6G94 - chains S and K of the 10 polymer chains in the assembly; structure by X-ray diffraction, 2.50 A resolution.

# Chain S
Protein: Hydrogenase-1 small chain
Source organism: Escherichia coli K-12
Notes: EC 1.12.99.6
Reference sequence: P69739 (MBHS_ECOLI); residues 1-327 here correspond to UniProt positions 46-372 (UniProt number = residue number + 45)
Amino-acid sequence (335 residues; numbered 1 to 335; the number before each row is that of its first residue):
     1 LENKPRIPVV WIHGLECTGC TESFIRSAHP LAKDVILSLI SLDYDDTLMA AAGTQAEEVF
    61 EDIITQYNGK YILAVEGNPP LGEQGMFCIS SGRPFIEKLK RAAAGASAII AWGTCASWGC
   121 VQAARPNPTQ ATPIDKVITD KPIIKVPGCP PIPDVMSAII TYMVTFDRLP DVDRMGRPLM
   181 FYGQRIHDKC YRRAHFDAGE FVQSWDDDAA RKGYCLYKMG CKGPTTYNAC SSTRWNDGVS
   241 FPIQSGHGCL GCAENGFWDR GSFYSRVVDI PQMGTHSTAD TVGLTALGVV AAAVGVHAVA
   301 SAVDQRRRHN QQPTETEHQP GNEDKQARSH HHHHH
Not modelled in the structure: 1-2, 299-335
Differences from the reference sequence: conflict Gly19 (Cys64 in P69739); expression tag (328-335)
Metal / ion sites: Fe4S4 Fe: Cys17, Cys20, Cys115, Cys120, Cys149; 4Fe-4S cluster Fe: His187, Cys190, Cys215, Cys221; 3Fe-4S cluster Fe: Cys230, Cys249, Cys252
Residues lining bound ligands:
  - Fe4S4 (ER2): Glu16, Cys17, Thr18, Gly19, Cys20, Glu76, Gly113, Thr114, Cys115, Cys120, Gly148, Cys149, Pro150
  - 3Fe-4S cluster (F3S): Ile186, Thr226, Asn228, Cys230, Trp235, Phe241, Pro242, Cys249, Leu250, Gly251, Cys252, Ala253
  - 4Fe-4S cluster (SF4): Ile186, His187, Cys190, Arg192, Arg193, Phe196, Cys215, Leu216, Tyr217, Cys221, Gly223, Pro224, Ile243
UniProt features mapped onto this chain:
  - binding site ([4Fe-4S] cluster): Cys17, Cys20, Cys115, Cys149, His187, Cys190, Cys215, Cys221
  - binding site ([3Fe-4S] cluster): Cys230, Cys249, Cys252

# Chain K
Protein: Hydrogenase-1 large chain
Source organism: Escherichia coli (strain K12)
Notes: EC 1.12.99.6
Reference sequence: P0ACD8 (MBHL_ECOLI); residues 1-582 here = UniProt positions 1-582
Amino-acid sequence (582 residues; row label = number of the first residue in the row):
     1 MSTQYETQGY TINNAGRRLV VDPITRIEGH MRCEVNINDQ NVITNAVSCG TMFRGLEIIL
    61 QGRDPRDAWA FVERICGVCT GVHALASVYA IEDAIGIKVP DNANIIRNIM LATLWCHDHL
   121 VHFYQLAGMD WIDVLDALKA DPRKTSELAQ SLSSWPKSSP GYFFDVQNRL KKFVEGGQLG
   181 IFRNGYWGHP QYKLPPEANL MGFAHYLEAL DFQREIVKIH AVFGGKNPHP NWIVGGMPCA
   241 INIDESGAVG AVNMERLNLV QSIITRTADF INNVMIPDAL AIGQFNKPWS EIGTGLSDKC
   301 VLSYGAFPDI ANDFGEKSLL MPGGAVINGD FNNVLPVDLV DPQQVQEFVD HAWYRYPNDQ
   361 VGRHPFDGIT DPWYNPGDVK GSDTNIQQLN EQERYSWIKA PRWRGNAMEV GPLARTLIAY
   421 HKGDAATVES VDRMMSALNL PLSGIQSTLG RILCRAHEAQ WAAGKLQYFF DKLMTNLKNG
   481 NLATASTEKW EPATWPTECR GVGFTEAPRG ALGHWAAIRD GKIDLYQCVV PTTWNASPRD
   541 PKGQIGAYEA ALMNTKMAIP EQPLEILRTL HSFDPCLACS TH
Not modelled in the structure: 1
Metal / ion sites: Mg2+: Glu57, Cys528, His582; Ni2+: Cys76, Cys79, Cys576; carbonmonoxide-(dicyano) iron Fe: Cys79, Cys579
Residues lining bound ligands: carbonmonoxide-(dicyano) iron (FCO): Cys79, Val82, His83, Ala507, Pro508, Arg509, Leu512, Val530, Pro531, Thr532, Cys576, Cys579
UniProt features mapped onto this chain:
  - binding site (Ni(2+)): Cys76, Cys79, Cys576, Cys579

# Interface between chain S and chain K
Contacting residue pairs (14; chain S residue first):
  Thr139(S) - Ile310(K)
  Pro142(S) - Asn479(K)
  Leu169(S) - Asn479(K)
  Pro170(S) - Asn479(K)
  Asp171(S) - Asn479(K)
  Asp171(S) - Gly480(K)
  Val172(S) - Gly480(K)  hydrogen bond (backbone-backbone)
  Val172(S) - Asn481(K)
  Asp173(S) - Asn481(K)
  Arg174(S) - Lys98(K)
  Arg174(S) - Pro100(K)
  Arg174(S) - Ala483(K)
  Arg174(S) - Ser486(K)
  Arg174(S) - Glu488(K)  salt bridge
Also at the interface, not in a pair above, chain K (10 interface residues in all): Ala485

# Summary
Chain S and chain K form an interface of 8 and 10 residues respectively; the contacts include 1 hydrogen bond
and 1 salt bridge. Polar pairs include Arg174(S)-Glu488(K) and Val172(S)-Gly480(K). Chain S binds 4Fe-4S
cluster, 3Fe-4S cluster and Fe4S4. Chain K binds carbonmonoxide-(dicyano) iron.
Here chain S is Hydrogenase-1 small chain (Escherichia coli K-12) and chain K is Hydrogenase-1 large chain
(Escherichia coli (strain K12)). Entry 6G94 (Structure of E. coli hydrogenase-1 C19G variant in complex with
cytochrome b) was determined by X-ray diffraction.
